8UWN - chain A; structure by X-ray diffraction, 1.80 A resolution.

[Chain A]
Protein: Dual specificity protein kinase CLK1
Organism: Homo sapiens
UniProt: P49759 (CLK1_HUMAN); residues 148-484 here = UniProt positions 148-484
Chain sequence (360 residues; numbered 125 to 484; the number before each row is that of its first residue):
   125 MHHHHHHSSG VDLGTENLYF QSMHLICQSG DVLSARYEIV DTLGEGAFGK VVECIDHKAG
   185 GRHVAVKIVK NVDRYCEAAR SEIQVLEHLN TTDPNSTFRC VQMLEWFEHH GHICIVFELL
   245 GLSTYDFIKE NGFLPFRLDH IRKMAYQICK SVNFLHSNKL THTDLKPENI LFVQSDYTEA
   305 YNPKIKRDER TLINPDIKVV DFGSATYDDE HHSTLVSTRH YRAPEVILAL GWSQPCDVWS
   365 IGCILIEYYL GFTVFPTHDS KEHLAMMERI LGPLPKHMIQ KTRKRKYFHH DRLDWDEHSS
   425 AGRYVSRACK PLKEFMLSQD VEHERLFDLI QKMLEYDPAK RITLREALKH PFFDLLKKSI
Not modelled in the structure: 125-147, 483-484
Differences from the reference sequence: initiating methionine (125); expression tag (126-147); conflict Ala432 (Arg in P49759)
Modified / non-standard residues: Ser341 (phosphoserine; SEP); Thr342 (phosphothreonine; TPO)
Swiss-Prot annotation at these positions:
  - active site: Asp288 (Proton acceptor)
  - binding site (ATP): Leu167 to Val175, Lys191
Ligand contacts: XQX (cyclopropyl(4-{(8R)-6-[4-(piperazin-1-yl)phenyl]pyrrolo[1,2-b]pyridazin-4-yl}piperazin-1-yl)methanone): Leu167, Phe172, Val175, Ala189, Lys191, Glu206, Phe241, Glu242, Leu243, Leu244, Gly245, Leu246, Asp250, Glu254, Asn293, Leu295, Val324, Asp325

[In short]
Ligands of chain A: compound XQX. UniProt lists active-site residue Asp288 and 10 ATP-binding residues.
Chain A is Dual specificity protein kinase CLK1 (Homo sapiens); the structure, Crystal structure of human CLK1
kinase in complex with compound 3, was determined by X-ray diffraction together with 8UWR from the same study.
